2A6H - chains B and C of the 6 polymer chains in the assembly; structure by X-ray diffraction, 2.40 A resolution.

[Chain B]
Protein: DNA-directed RNA polymerase alpha chain
Organism: Thermus thermophilus
Notes: EC 2.7.7.6
UniProt: Q5SHR6 (RPOA_THET8); residues 1-315 here = UniProt positions 1-315
Amino-acid sequence (315 residues; each row starts with the number of its first residue):
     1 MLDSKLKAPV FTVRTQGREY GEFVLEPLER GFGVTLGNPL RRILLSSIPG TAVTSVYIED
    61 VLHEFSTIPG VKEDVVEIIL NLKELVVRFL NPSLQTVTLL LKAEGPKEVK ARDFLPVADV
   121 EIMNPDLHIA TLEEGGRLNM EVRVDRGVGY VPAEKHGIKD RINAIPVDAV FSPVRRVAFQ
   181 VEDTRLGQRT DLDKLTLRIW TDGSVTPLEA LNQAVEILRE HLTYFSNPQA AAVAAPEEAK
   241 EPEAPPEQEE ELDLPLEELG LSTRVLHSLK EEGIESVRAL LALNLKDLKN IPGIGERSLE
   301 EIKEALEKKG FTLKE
Unresolved in the structure: 230-315

[Chain C]
Protein: DNA-directed RNA polymerase beta chain
Organism: Thermus thermophilus
Notes: EC 2.7.7.6
UniProt: Q8RQE9 (RPOB_THET8); residues 1-1119 here = UniProt positions 1-1119
Amino-acid sequence (1119 residues; row label = number of the first residue in the row):
     1 MEIKRFGRIR EVIPLPPLTE IQVESYRRAL QADVPPEKRE NVGIQAAFRE TFPIEEEDKG
    61 KGGLVLDFLE YRLGEPPFPQ DECREKDLTY QAPLYARLQL IHKDTGLIKE DEVFLGHIPL
   121 MTEDGSFIIN GADRVIVSQI HRSPGVYFTP DPARPGRYIA SIIPLPKRGP WIDLEVEPNG
   181 VVSMKVNKRK FPLVLLLRVL GYDQETLARE LGAYGELVQG LMDESVFAMR PEEALIRLFT
   241 LLRPGDPPKR DKAVAYVYGL IADPRRYDLG EAGRYKAEEK LGIRLSGRTL ARFEDGEFKD
   301 EVFLPTLRYL FALTAGVPGH EVDDIDHLGN RRIRTVGELM TDQFRVGLAR LARGVRERML
   361 MGSEDSLTPA KLVNSRPLEA AIREFFSRSQ LSQFKDETNP LSSLRHKRRI SALGPGGLTR
   421 ERAGFDVRDV HRTHYGRICP VETPEGANIG LITSLAAYAR VDELGFIRTP YRRVVGGVVT
   481 DEVVYMTATE EDRYTIAQAN TPLEGNRIAA ERVVARRKGE PVIVSPEEVE FMDVSPKQVF
   541 SVNTNLIPFL EHDDANRALM GSNMQTQAVP LIRAQAPVVM TGLEERVVRD SLAALYAEED
   601 GEVAKVDGNR IVVRYEDGRL VEYPLRRFYR SNQGTALDQR PRVVVGQRVR KGDLLADGPA
   661 SENGFLALGQ NVLVAIMPFD GYNFEDAIVI SEELLKRDFY TSIHIERYEI EARDTKLGPE
   721 RITRDIPHLS EAALRDLDEE GVVRIGAEVK PGDILVGRTS FKGESEPTPE ERLLRSIFGE
   781 KARDVKDTSL RVPPGEGGIV VRTVRLRRGD PGVELKPGVR EVVRVYVAQK RKLQVGDKLA
   841 NRHGNKGVVA KILPVEDMPH LPDGTPVDVI LNPLGVPSRM NLGQILETHL GLAGYFLGQR
   901 YISPIFDGAK EPEIKELLAQ AFEVYFGKRK GEGFGVDKRE VEVLRRAEKL GLVTPGKTPE
   961 EQLKELFLQG KVVLYDGRTG EPIEGPIVVG QMFIMKLYHM VEDKMHARST GPYSLITQQP
  1021 LGGKAQFGGQ RFGEMEVWAL EAYGAAHTLQ EMLTLKSDDI EGRNAAYEAI IKGEDVPEPS
  1081 VPESFRVLVK ELQALALDVQ TLDEKDNPVD IFEGLASKR
Ligand contacts: streptolydigin (STD): Glu421, Arg422, Ala423, Phe425, Arg428, Ala447, Ile449

[How chain B and chain C interact]
Residue-residue contacts - 10 pairs, chain B then chain C:
  Arg30(B) with Glu692(C), salt bridge; Pro854(C); Glu856(C)
  Gly31(B) with Glu856(C)
  Val34(B) with Arg978(C)
  Thr35(B) with Glu856(C)
  Asn38(B) with Arg978(C); Thr979(C), hydrogen bond
  Arg42(B) with Arg939(C); Glu981(C), salt bridge
Also at the interface, not in a pair above, chain B (7 interface residues in all): Phe32

[Overview]
The chain B/chain C interface involves 7 residues from each chain; the contacts include 1 hydrogen bond and 2
salt bridges. Among the polar pairs are Arg30(B)-Glu692(C), Arg42(B)-Glu981(C) and Asn38(B)-Thr979(C). Ligands
of chain C: streptolydigin.
Here chain B is DNA-directed RNA polymerase alpha chain and chain C is DNA-directed RNA polymerase beta chain,
both from Thermus thermophilus. Entry 2A6H (Crystal structure of the T. thermophilus RNA polymerase holoenzyme
in complex with antibiotic sterptolydigin) was determined by X-ray diffraction.
